PDB entry 8G5X | X-ray diffraction, 2.20 A resolution | chains C and D of the 4 polymer chains in the assembly

# Chain C (and D)
Molecule: Fructose-1,6-bisphosphatase
Organism: Francisella cf. tularensis subsp. novicida 3523
Notes: chain D of this document is another copy of the same molecule, construct and numbering; everything in this record applies to it too
Reference sequence: A0A0E2ZJY0 (A0A0E2ZJY0_FRATU); residue numbers follow UniProt; this construct covers 1-328
Sequence (348 residues; each row starts with the number of its first residue; numbers below 1 keep their minus sign (Met-19 is residue -19)):
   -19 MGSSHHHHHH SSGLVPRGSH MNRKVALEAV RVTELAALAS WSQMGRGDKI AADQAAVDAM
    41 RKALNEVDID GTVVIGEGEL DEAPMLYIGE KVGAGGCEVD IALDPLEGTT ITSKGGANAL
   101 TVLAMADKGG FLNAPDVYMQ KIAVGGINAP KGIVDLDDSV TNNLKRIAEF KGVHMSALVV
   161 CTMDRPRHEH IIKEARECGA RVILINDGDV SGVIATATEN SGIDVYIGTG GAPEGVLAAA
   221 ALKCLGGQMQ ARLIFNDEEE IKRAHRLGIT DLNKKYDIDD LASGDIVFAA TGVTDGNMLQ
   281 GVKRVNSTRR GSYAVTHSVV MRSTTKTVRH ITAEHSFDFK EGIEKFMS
Not modelled in the structure: -19 to 0 (chain D: -19 to 0, 57-64)
Construct notes: initiating methionine (-19); expression tag (-18 to 0)
Metal / ion sites: Mn2+: Asp84, Leu86
Ligand contacts: 1,6-di-O-phosphono-beta-D-fructofuranose (FBP): Leu86, Glu87, Gly88, Thr89, Thr90, Ile91, Tyr118, Lys121, Met163, Arg165, Arg167, Asp187, Gly188, Asp189, Gly210, Gly211, Glu214
From the paper describing this entry:
  - binding site for 1,6-di-O-phosphono-beta-D-fructofuranose: Gly88 to Lys94
  - catalytic residues: Gly88 to Lys94 (proposed by the authors, not directly observed)
  - contacts within the chain: Leu86-Thr89 (proposed by the authors, not directly observed)
  - mutagenesis - T89S: decreased catalytic activity (citing earlier work)
  - mutagenesis - T89A: abolished catalytic activity (citing earlier work)

# Interface between chain C and chain D
Pairs across the interface (64):
  Trp21(C) with Arg181(D), hydrogen bond (backbone-side chain)
  Ser22(C) with Arg181(D)
  Met24(C) with Val159(D), hydrophobic; Arg181(D)
  Gly25(C) with Arg176(D), hydrogen bond (backbone-side chain); Val182(D), hydrogen bond (backbone-backbone)
  Arg26(C) with Arg176(D), hydrogen bond (side chain-backbone); Gly179(D); Ala180(D), hydrogen bond (side chain-backbone)
  Gly27(C) with Arg176(D)
  Ser93(C) with Arg176(D), hydrogen bond (backbone-side chain)
  Lys94(C) with Arg176(D); Val182(D); Ile183(D); Leu184(D), hydrogen bond (backbone-backbone)
  Gly95(C) with Ile183(D)
  Gly152(C) with Lys320(D), hydrogen bond (backbone-side chain)
  Val153(C) with Arg284(D); Phe319(D)
  His154(C) with Phe319(D), hydrogen bond (backbone-backbone); Lys320(D); Glu321(D)
  Ser156(C) with Gly322(D); Ile323(D), hydrogen bond (side chain-backbone)
  Val159(C) with Met24(D), hydrophobic
  Arg176(C) with Gly25(D), hydrogen bond (side chain-backbone); Arg26(D), hydrogen bond (backbone-side chain); Gly27(D); Ser93(D); Lys94(D)
  Gly179(C) with Arg26(D)
  Ala180(C) with Arg26(D), hydrogen bond (backbone-side chain)
  Arg181(C) with Trp21(D), hydrogen bond (side chain-backbone); Ser22(D); Met24(D); Arg26(D)
  Val182(C) with Gly25(D), hydrogen bond (backbone-backbone); Lys94(D)
  Ile183(C) with Met24(D), hydrophobic; Lys94(D); Gly95(D)
  Leu184(C) with Lys94(D); Gly95(D), hydrogen bond (backbone-backbone)
  Asn186(C) with Asn186(D), hydrogen bond
  Asn200(C) with Lys283(D), hydrogen bond (backbone-side chain); Val285(D)
  Ser201(C) with Lys283(D)
  Gly202(C) with Lys283(D)
  Asp204(C) with Arg284(D), salt bridge
  Lys283(C) with Asn200(D); Ser201(D); Gly202(D)
  Arg284(C) with Val153(D); Asp204(D), salt bridge
  Val285(C) with Asn200(D)
  Phe319(C) with Val153(D); His154(D), hydrogen bond (backbone-backbone)
  Lys320(C) with Gly152(D), hydrogen bond (side chain-backbone); His154(D)
  Glu321(C) with His154(D)
  Gly322(C) with His154(D); Ser156(D)
  Ile323(C) with Ser156(D), hydrogen bond (backbone-side chain)
  Glu324(C) with Ser156(D)
Interface residues without a listed pair, chain C (37 interface residues in all): Lys151, Ala157
Interface residues without a listed pair, chain D (37 interface residues in all): Lys151, Ala157, Asp164

# Summary
Chain C and chain D each contribute 37 residues to their interface; the contacts include 21 hydrogen bonds and
2 salt bridges. Polar pairs include Asp204(C)-Arg284(D), Trp21(C)-Arg181(D) and Gly25(C)-Arg176(D). Chain C
binds 1,6-di-O-phosphono-beta-D-fructofuranose. Asp84(C) and Leu86(C) form the Mn2+ site. The paper reports
the catalytic residue Gly88(C); T89S of chain C reduces catalytic activity.
Chain C and chain D are both Fructose-1,6-bisphosphatase (Francisella cf. tularensis subsp. novicida 3523);
the structure, Structure of the Class II Fructose-1,6-Bisphophatase from Francisella tularensis complexed with
native metal cofactor Mn++ and ..., was determined by X-ray diffraction (same publication as 7TXA, 7TXB, 7TXG
and 8G5W).
